PDB entry 8PU3 | X-ray diffraction, 2.17 A resolution | chains A and C of the 4 polymer chains in the assembly

Chain A:
Name: ATfaRel2
From: Coprobacillus sp. D7
Amino-acid sequence (79 residues; row label = number of the first residue in the row; numbers below 1 keep their minus sign (Leu-5 is residue -5)):
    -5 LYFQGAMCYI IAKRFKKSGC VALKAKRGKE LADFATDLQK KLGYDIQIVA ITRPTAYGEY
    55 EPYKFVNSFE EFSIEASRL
Not modelled in the structure: -5 to -1

Chain C:
Name: FaRel2
From: Coprobacillus sp. D7
Notes: engineered mutation(s): Y128F
Amino-acid sequence (206 residues; each row starts with the number of its first residue):
     1 MYILDKIGLN IEILESLSYE SKLGMSFKRT LSHFNKEEVL KEIELINNWY FSLEIIDDLP
    61 LDSRIKSVSS AKMKFERYYP NATYNRVFND ILGFRVICKS YDEVLELEKE DKIRVVDMSR
   121 GKSNDDGFRG IHVYYQRDNH HYPIEIQFNT YYDRQLNDWL HDKFYKRGYD SSCGQLLRKY
   181 YENGKIKSAE ELEEVLEDVL YHCKKI
Not modelled in the structure: 204-206

How chain A and chain C interact:
Contacting residue pairs (59):
  Ala0(A) with Asp57(C); Asp58(C)
  Met1(A) with Asp57(C)
  Cys2(A) with Asp57(C)
  Ile4(A) with Phe51(C), hydrophobic
  Phe9(A) with Ser69(C); Ser70(C); Met73(C), hydrophobic
  Lys10(A) with Tyr165(C)
  Lys11(A) with Tyr165(C)
  Ser12(A) with Tyr165(C), hydrogen bond (backbone-side chain)
  Arg21(A) with Tyr50(C), hydrogen bond (side chain-backbone); Phe51(C); Leu53(C); Glu54(C); Ile56(C); Asp57(C), salt bridge; Ile65(C)
  Gly22(A) with Phe51(C), hydrogen bond (backbone-backbone); Ser52(C)
  Lys23(A) with Ser52(C)
  Ala26(A) with Asn48(C), hydrogen bond (backbone-side chain); Phe51(C), hydrophobic
  Asp27(A) with Asn48(C), hydrogen bond
  Ala29(A) with Phe51(C), hydrophobic
  Thr30(A) with Glu44(C); Asn48(C), hydrogen bond
  Gln33(A) with Ser67(C); Ser69(C), hydrogen bond
  Lys34(A) with Glu44(C), salt bridge
  Gly37(A) with Ser69(C)
  Tyr38(A) with Ser69(C)
  Ile40(A) with Ser69(C), hydrogen bond (backbone-side chain)
  Gln41(A) with Ser67(C)
  Ile42(A) with Phe51(C); Ser67(C)
  Val43(A) with Phe51(C); Ile65(C)
  Ala44(A) with Phe51(C); Ser63(C); Arg64(C); Ile65(C), hydrogen bond (backbone-backbone)
  Ile45(A) with Ser63(C)
  Thr46(A) with Asp57(C); Asp62(C), hydrogen bond; Ser63(C), hydrogen bond (backbone-backbone)
  Arg47(A) with Asp62(C), salt bridge
  Ala50(A) with Asp62(C); Arg95(C), hydrogen bond (backbone-side chain); Arg154(C), hydrogen bond (backbone-side chain)
  Tyr51(A) with Asp62(C); Ser63(C), hydrogen bond (side chain-backbone); Arg64(C), hydrogen bond (side chain-backbone); Gly93(C); Arg95(C)
  Glu53(A) with Arg64(C), salt bridge; Arg95(C), salt bridge; His161(C)
  Tyr54(A) with Arg64(C), hydrogen bond
Interface residues without a listed pair, chain A (33 interface residues in all): Lys20, Leu25
Interface residues without a listed pair, chain C (27 interface residues in all): Asn47, Leu61, Val68, Lys72

Summary:
33 residues of chain A and 27 residues of chain C are in contact; the contacts include 16 hydrogen bonds and 5
salt bridges. Polar contacts include Arg21(A)-Asp57(C), Lys34(A)-Glu44(C) and Arg47(A)-Asp62(C).
Chain A is ATfaRel2 and chain C is FaRel2, both from Coprobacillus sp. D7; the structure, Complex of the
toxin/antitoxin FaRel2/ATfaRel2, was determined by X-ray diffraction.
